PDB entry 8TV0 | X-ray diffraction, 3.10 A resolution | chains D and E of the 5 polymer chains in the assembly

Chain D (and E):
Molecule: XptA2
Organism: Xenorhabdus nematophila
Notes: chain E of this document is another copy of the same molecule, construct and numbering; everything in this record applies to it too
UniProtKB: N1NRW3 (N1NRW3_XENNE); residues 1-2537 here = UniProt positions 1-2537
Amino-acid sequence (2537 residues; numbered 1 to 2537; the number before each row is that of its first residue):
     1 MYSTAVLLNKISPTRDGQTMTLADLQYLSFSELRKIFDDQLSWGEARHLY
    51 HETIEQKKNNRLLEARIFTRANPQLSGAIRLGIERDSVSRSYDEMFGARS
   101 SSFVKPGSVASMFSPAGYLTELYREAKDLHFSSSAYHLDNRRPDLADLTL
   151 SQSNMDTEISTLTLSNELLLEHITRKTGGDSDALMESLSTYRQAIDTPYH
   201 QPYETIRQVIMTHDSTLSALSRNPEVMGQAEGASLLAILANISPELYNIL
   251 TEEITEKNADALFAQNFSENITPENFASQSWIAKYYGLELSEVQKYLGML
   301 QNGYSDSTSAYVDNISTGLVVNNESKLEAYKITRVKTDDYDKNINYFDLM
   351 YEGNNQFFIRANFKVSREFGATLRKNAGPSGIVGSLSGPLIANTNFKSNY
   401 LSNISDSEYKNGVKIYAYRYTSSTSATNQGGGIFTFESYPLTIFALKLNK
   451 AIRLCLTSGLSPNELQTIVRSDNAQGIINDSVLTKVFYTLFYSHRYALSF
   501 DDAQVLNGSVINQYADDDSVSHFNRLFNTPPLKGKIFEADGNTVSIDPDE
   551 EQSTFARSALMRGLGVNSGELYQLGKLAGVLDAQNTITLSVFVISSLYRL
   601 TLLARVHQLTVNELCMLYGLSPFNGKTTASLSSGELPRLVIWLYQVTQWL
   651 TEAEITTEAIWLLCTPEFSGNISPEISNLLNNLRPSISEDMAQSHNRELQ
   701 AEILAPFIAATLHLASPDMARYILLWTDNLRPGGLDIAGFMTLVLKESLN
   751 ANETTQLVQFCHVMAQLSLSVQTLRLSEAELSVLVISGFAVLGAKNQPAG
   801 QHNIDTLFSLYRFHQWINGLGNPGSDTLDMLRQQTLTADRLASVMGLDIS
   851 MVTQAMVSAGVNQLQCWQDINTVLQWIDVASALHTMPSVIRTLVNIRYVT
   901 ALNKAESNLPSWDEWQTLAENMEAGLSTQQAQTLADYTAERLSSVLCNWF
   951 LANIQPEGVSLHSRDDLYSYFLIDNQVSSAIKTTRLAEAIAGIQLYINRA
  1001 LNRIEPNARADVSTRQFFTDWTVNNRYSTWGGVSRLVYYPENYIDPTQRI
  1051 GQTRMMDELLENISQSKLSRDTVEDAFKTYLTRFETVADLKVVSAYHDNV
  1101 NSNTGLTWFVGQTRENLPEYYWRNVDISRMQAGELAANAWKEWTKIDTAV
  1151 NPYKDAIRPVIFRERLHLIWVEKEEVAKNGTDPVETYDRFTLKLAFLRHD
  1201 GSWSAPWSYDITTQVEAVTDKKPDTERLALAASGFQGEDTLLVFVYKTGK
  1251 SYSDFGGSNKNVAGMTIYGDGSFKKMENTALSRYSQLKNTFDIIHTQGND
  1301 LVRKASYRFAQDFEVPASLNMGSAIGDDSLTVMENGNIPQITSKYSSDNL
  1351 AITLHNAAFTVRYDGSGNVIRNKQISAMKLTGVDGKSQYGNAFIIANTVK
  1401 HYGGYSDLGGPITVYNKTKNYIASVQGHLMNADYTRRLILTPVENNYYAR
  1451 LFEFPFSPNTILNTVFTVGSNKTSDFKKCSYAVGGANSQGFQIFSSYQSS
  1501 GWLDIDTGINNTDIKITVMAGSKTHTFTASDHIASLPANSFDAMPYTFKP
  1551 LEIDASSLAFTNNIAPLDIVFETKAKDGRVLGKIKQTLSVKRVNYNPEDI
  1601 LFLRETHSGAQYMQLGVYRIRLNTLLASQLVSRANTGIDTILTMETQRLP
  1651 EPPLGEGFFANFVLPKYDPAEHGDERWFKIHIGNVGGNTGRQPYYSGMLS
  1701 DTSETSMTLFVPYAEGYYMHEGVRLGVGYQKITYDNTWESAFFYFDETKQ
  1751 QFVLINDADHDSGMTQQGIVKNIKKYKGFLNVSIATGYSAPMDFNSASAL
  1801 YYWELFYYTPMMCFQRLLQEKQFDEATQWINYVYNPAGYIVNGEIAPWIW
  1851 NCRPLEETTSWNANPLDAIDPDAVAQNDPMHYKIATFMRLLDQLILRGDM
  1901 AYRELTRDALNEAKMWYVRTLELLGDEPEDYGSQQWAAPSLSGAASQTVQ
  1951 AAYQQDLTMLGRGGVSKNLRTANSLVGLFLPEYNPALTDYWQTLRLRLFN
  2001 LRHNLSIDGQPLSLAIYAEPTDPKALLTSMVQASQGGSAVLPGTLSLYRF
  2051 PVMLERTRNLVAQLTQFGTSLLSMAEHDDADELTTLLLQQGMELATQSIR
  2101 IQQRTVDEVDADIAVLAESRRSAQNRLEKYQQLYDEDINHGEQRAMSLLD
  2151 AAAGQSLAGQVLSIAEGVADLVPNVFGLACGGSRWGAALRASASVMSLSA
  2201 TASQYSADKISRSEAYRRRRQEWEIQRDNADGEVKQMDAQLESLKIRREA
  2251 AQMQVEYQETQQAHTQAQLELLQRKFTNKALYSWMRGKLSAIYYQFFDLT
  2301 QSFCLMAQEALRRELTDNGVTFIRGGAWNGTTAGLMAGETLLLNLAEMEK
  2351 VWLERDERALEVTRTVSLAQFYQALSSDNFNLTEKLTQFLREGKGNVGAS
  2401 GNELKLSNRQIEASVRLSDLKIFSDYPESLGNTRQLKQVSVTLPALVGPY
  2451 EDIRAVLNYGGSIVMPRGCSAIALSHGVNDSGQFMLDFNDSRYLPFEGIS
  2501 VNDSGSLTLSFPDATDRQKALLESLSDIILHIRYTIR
Differences from the reference sequence: conflict His172 (Pro in N1NRW3), Asn343 (His in N1NRW3), Ile344 (Val in N1NRW3), 63 further conflict positions vs the reference (N1NRW3) not listed
Modified residues: Mse1, Mse20, Mse95, Mse112, Mse155, Mse185, Mse211, Mse227, Mse299, Mse350, Mse561, Mse616, Mse691, Mse719, Mse741, Mse764, Mse830, Mse845, Mse851, Mse856, Mse886, Mse922, Mse1055, Mse1056, Mse1130, Mse1265, Mse1276, Mse1321, Mse1333, Mse1378, Mse1430, Mse1544, Mse1613, Mse1644, Mse1698, Mse1707, Mse1719, Mse1764, Mse1792, Mse1811, Mse1812, Mse1888, Mse1900, Mse1915, Mse2030, Mse2053, Mse2074, Mse2092, Mse2146, Mse2196, Mse2237, Mse2253, Mse2285, Mse2306, Mse2336, Mse2348, Mse2465, Mse2485 (selenomethionine; parent Met); Mse1519, Mse1880, Mse1959 (selenomethionine)

Interface between chain D and chain E:
Pairs across the interface - 377 pairs, chain D then chain E:
  Glu84(D) - Asn1372(E)
  Arg85(D) - Gly1427(E)
  Arg85(D) - His1428(E)
  Asp93(D) - His1428(E)
  Asp147(D) - Val365(E)
  Asp147(D) - Asn393(E)  hydrogen bond (backbone-side chain)
  Thr149(D) - Asn345(E)  hydrogen bond
  Thr149(D) - Asn393(E)  hydrogen bond
  Ser825(D) - Pro674(E)
  Ser825(D) - Glu675(E)
  Asp826(D) - Ser669(E)  hydrogen bond
  Asp826(D) - Asn671(E)
  Asp826(D) - Ser673(E)
  Asp829(D) - Asn671(E)
  Asp829(D) - Ile672(E)
  Asp829(D) - Pro674(E)
  Mse830(D) - Ser669(E)
  Mse830(D) - Asn671(E)
  Gln833(D) - Asn671(E)  hydrogen bond
  Arg840(D) - Ser669(E)
  Ser843(D) - Trp661(E)
  Val844(D) - Glu658(E)
  Gly846(D) - Asn612(E)
  Gly846(D) - Glu658(E)
  Asp848(D) - Gly569(E)
  Asp848(D) - Gln573(E)  hydrogen bond
  Ser850(D) - Pro548(E)
  Gln854(D) - Pro548(E)  hydrogen bond (side chain-backbone)
  Gln854(D) - Asp549(E)
  Mse886(D) - Asn567(E)
  Mse886(D) - Ser568(E)
  Mse886(D) - Gly569(E)
  Glu914(D) - Gln552(E)
  Thr917(D) - Gln552(E)
  Thr917(D) - Ser553(E)
  Glu920(D) - Lys533(E)  salt bridge
  Glu920(D) - Thr554(E)
  Glu920(D) - Phe555(E)  hydrogen bond (side chain-backbone)
  Glu920(D) - Ser558(E)
  Asn921(D) - Ser553(E)  hydrogen bond
  Asn921(D) - Arg557(E)  hydrogen bond
  Asn921(D) - Ser558(E)
  Glu923(D) - Leu532(E)
  Glu923(D) - Arg562(E)
  Ala924(D) - Ser558(E)
  Ala924(D) - Mse561(E)  hydrophobic
  Ala924(D) - Arg562(E)
  Leu926(D) - Arg562(E)
  Thr928(D) - Thr529(E)
  Thr928(D) - Pro530(E)
  Ala931(D) - Pro530(E)  hydrophobic
  Ala931(D) - Arg562(E)
  Gln932(D) - Pro530(E)
  Gln1048(D) - His2140(E)
  Leu1060(D) - Arg2144(E)
  Glu1061(D) - Leu2148(E)
  Ser1064(D) - Arg2144(E)  hydrogen bond
  Lys1078(D) - His1199(E)
  Thr1079(D) - Asp1200(E)
  Thr1082(D) - Arg1198(E)
  Thr1082(D) - His1199(E)
  Thr1082(D) - Asp1200(E)  hydrogen bond (side chain-backbone)
  Arg1083(D) - Arg1198(E)
  Glu1085(D) - Arg1165(E)  salt bridge
  Glu1085(D) - His1199(E)  salt bridge
  Arg1114(D) - Arg1163(E)
  Arg1114(D) - Phe1196(E)
  Arg1114(D) - Trp1207(E)
  Arg1114(D) - Gly1269(E)  hydrogen bond (side chain-backbone)
  Glu1115(D) - Arg1198(E)  salt bridge
  Glu1115(D) - Ser1204(E)
  Glu1115(D) - Ala1205(E)  hydrogen bond (side chain-backbone)
  Asn1116(D) - Ala1205(E)
  Asn1116(D) - Pro1206(E)  hydrogen bond (side chain-backbone)
  Asn1116(D) - Trp1207(E)
  Leu1117(D) - Ala1205(E)  hydrophobic
  Glu1175(D) - Asn1179(E)  hydrogen bond
  Val1176(D) - Phe2176(E)  hydrophobic
  Ala1177(D) - Phe2176(E)
  Asn1179(D) - Phe2176(E)
  Asn1179(D) - Gly2177(E)  hydrogen bond (side chain-backbone)
  Asn1179(D) - Cys2180(E)
  Gly1180(D) - Gly2177(E)
  Val1184(D) - Gly1180(E)
  Val1184(D) - Gly2177(E)
  Thr1186(D) - Asn1179(E)
  Arg1198(D) - Val2161(E)
  Ser1628(D) - Arg1163(E)
  Leu1630(D) - His1199(E)
  Val1631(D) - Arg1163(E)
  Val1631(D) - Glu1164(E)
  Val1631(D) - Arg1165(E)
  Ser1632(D) - Glu1164(E)
  Ala1634(D) - His1199(E)
  Asn1635(D) - Glu1164(E)  hydrogen bond (side chain-backbone)
  Glu1645(D) - Asn1320(E)
  Arg1648(D) - Asn1335(E)  hydrogen bond
  Lys1666(D) - Lys1379(E)  hydrogen bond (side chain-backbone)
  Lys1666(D) - Thr1381(E)
  Ser1703(D) - Lys1379(E)
  Glu1704(D) - Ser1540(E)
  Asn1781(D) - Ala1538(E)
  Thr1786(D) - Thr1547(E)
  Gly1787(D) - Asn1356(E)
  Asp1824(D) - Thr1022(E)
  Asp1824(D) - Arg1026(E)  salt bridge
  Pro1836(D) - Asn1002(E)
  Pro1836(D) - Arg1003(E)  hydrogen bond (backbone-side chain)
  Ala1837(D) - Leu1001(E)
  Ala1837(D) - Asn1002(E)
  Gly1838(D) - Arg1003(E)
  Ile1840(D) - Thr1014(E)
  Asn1842(D) - Mse1321(E)  hydrogen bond (side chain-backbone)
  Gly1843(D) - Ser31(E)
  Glu1844(D) - Ser31(E)  hydrogen bond
  Glu1844(D) - Lys35(E)  salt bridge
  Ile1845(D) - Ile1325(E)
  Pro1847(D) - Ser1366(E)
  Ile1849(D) - Arg1003(E)
  Ile1849(D) - Ser1366(E)
  Arg1897(D) - Arg1026(E)
  Arg1907(D) - Glu158(E)  salt bridge
  Arg1907(D) - Lys982(E)
  Arg1907(D) - Thr984(E)
  Asp1908(D) - Tyr1027(E)
  Glu1912(D) - Arg1026(E)  salt bridge
  Lys1914(D) - Tyr968(E)  hydrogen bond
  Lys1914(D) - Asp974(E)  salt bridge
  Mse1915(D) - Asn998(E)
  Mse1915(D) - Asn1025(E)
  Trp1916(D) - Asn1025(E)
  Val1918(D) - Leu995(E)  hydrophobic
  Arg1919(D) - Asn998(E)
  Glu1922(D) - Leu995(E)
  Glu1922(D) - Arg999(E)  salt bridge
  Glu1922(D) - Ile1004(E)
  Glu1929(D) - Leu290(E)
  Gln1934(D) - Gln294(E)  hydrogen bond
  Gln1934(D) - Mse299(E)
  Gln1934(D) - Thr308(E)
  Gln1935(D) - Tyr304(E)
  Gln1935(D) - Thr308(E)
  Ala1937(D) - Thr308(E)
  Ser1940(D) - Asn393(E)
  Arg1970(D) - Asp1433(E)  salt bridge
  Asn1973(D) - Tyr304(E)
  Asn1973(D) - Ser305(E)
  Ser1974(D) - Ser305(E)
  Ser1974(D) - Asp306(E)  hydrogen bond
  Arg2002(D) - Asp965(E)  salt bridge
  Arg2002(D) - Asp974(E)  salt bridge
  Arg2002(D) - Gln976(E)
  Arg2002(D) - Val977(E)
  Arg2002(D) - Ser978(E)  hydrogen bond (backbone-backbone)
  Arg2002(D) - Ile981(E)
  Asn2004(D) - Ala980(E)
  Asn2004(D) - Ile981(E)
  Ile2016(D) - Gln929(E)
  Glu2019(D) - Arg2104(E)  salt bridge
  Leu2026(D) - Gln2266(E)
  Leu2027(D) - Asn818(E)
  Thr2028(D) - Asn818(E)
  Thr2028(D) - Glu2270(E)
  Thr2028(D) - Gln2273(E)  hydrogen bond
  Ser2029(D) - Asn818(E)  hydrogen bond (backbone-side chain)
  Ser2029(D) - Gly821(E)
  Ser2029(D) - Gln2273(E)
  Ser2029(D) - Arg2274(E)  hydrogen bond (backbone-side chain)
  Mse2030(D) - Ser825(E)
  Mse2030(D) - Gln2273(E)
  Mse2030(D) - Asn2278(E)
  Mse2030(D) - Ala2280(E)  hydrophobic
  Val2031(D) - Ser777(E)
  Val2031(D) - Ala779(E)
  Val2031(D) - Glu780(E)
  Val2031(D) - Ser825(E)
  Val2031(D) - Leu828(E)  hydrophobic
  Gln2032(D) - Ala779(E)
  Gln2032(D) - Ser825(E)  hydrogen bond (backbone-side chain)
  Gln2032(D) - Trp2284(E)
  Ala2033(D) - Ala779(E)
  Gln2035(D) - Asp718(E)
  Arg2058(D) - Leu2060(E)
  Leu2072(D) - Mse2074(E)  hydrophobic
  Leu2072(D) - Thr2277(E)
  Leu2072(D) - Mse2285(E)  hydrophobic
  Ala2075(D) - Phe2276(E)  hydrophobic
  Ala2075(D) - Thr2277(E)
  Glu2076(D) - His2077(E)  salt bridge
  Glu2076(D) - Tyr2282(E)  hydrogen bond
  Asp2079(D) - Lys2275(E)
  Asp2079(D) - Phe2276(E)
  Asp2079(D) - Thr2277(E)  hydrogen bond
  Glu2082(D) - Leu2271(E)
  Leu2083(D) - Leu2271(E)  hydrophobic
  Leu2086(D) - Ala2267(E)
  Leu2086(D) - Leu2271(E)  hydrophobic
  Leu2087(D) - Gln2268(E)
  Gln2090(D) - His2264(E)  hydrogen bond (side chain-backbone)
  Gln2090(D) - Ala2267(E)
  Gln2090(D) - Gln2268(E)  hydrogen bond
  Leu2094(D) - Tyr2257(E)
  Leu2094(D) - Thr2260(E)
  Leu2094(D) - Gln2261(E)
  Leu2094(D) - His2264(E)
  Gln2097(D) - Glu2256(E)
  Gln2097(D) - Tyr2257(E)
  Gln2097(D) - Thr2260(E)  hydrogen bond
  Ser2098(D) - Tyr2257(E)
  Arg2100(D) - Mse2253(E)
  Ile2101(D) - Mse2253(E)
  Ile2101(D) - Gln2254(E)
  Arg2104(D) - Ile2246(E)
  Arg2104(D) - Glu2249(E)  salt bridge
  Asp2107(D) - Ile2246(E)
  Glu2108(D) - Ser2243(E)
  Glu2108(D) - Ile2246(E)
  Glu2108(D) - Arg2247(E)  salt bridge
  Ala2111(D) - Ser2243(E)
  Asp2112(D) - Ser2243(E)  hydrogen bond
  Val2115(D) - Ala2239(E)
  Val2115(D) - Gln2240(E)
  Glu2118(D) - Lys2235(E)
  Ser2119(D) - Gln2236(E)  hydrogen bond
  Arg2121(D) - Lys2235(E)
  Ser2122(D) - Gly2232(E)
  Asn2125(D) - Asp2228(E)  hydrogen bond
  Arg2126(D) - Asn2229(E)  hydrogen bond
  Lys2129(D) - Glu2224(E)  salt bridge
  Lys2129(D) - Asp2228(E)  salt bridge
  Tyr2130(D) - Ile2225(E)  hydrophobic
  Leu2133(D) - Arg2218(E)
  Leu2133(D) - Gln2221(E)
  Glu2136(D) - Arg2218(E)  salt bridge
  Asp2137(D) - Arg2218(E)  hydrogen bond (backbone-side chain)
  Asn2139(D) - Glu2214(E)  hydrogen bond
  Asn2139(D) - Arg2218(E)
  Gly2141(D) - Ile2210(E)
  Gly2141(D) - Glu2214(E)
  Glu2142(D) - Glu2214(E)
  Glu2142(D) - Arg2218(E)  salt bridge
  Ala2145(D) - Ala2207(E)
  Ala2145(D) - Ser2211(E)
  Leu2148(D) - Ser2203(E)
  Leu2148(D) - Ser2206(E)
  Leu2148(D) - Ala2207(E)
  Leu2149(D) - Ala2207(E)  hydrophobic
  Ala2152(D) - Ala2200(E)
  Ala2152(D) - Ser2203(E)
  Gln2155(D) - Mse2196(E)
  Gln2155(D) - Ser2199(E)
  Gln2155(D) - Ala2200(E)
  Gln2155(D) - Ser2203(E)  hydrogen bond
  Ser2156(D) - Ala2200(E)
  Leu2162(D) - Leu2189(E)
  Leu2162(D) - Ser2192(E)
  Leu2162(D) - Ala2193(E)
  Ala2165(D) - Leu2189(E)
  Glu2166(D) - Gly2186(E)
  Glu2166(D) - Leu2189(E)
  Glu2166(D) - Arg2190(E)  salt bridge
  Ala2169(D) - Trp2185(E)
  Asp2170(D) - Trp2185(E)  hydrogen bond (side chain-backbone)
  Asp2170(D) - Gly2186(E)  hydrogen bond (side chain-backbone)
  Val2172(D) - Trp2185(E)
  Pro2173(D) - Trp2185(E)  hydrogen bond (backbone-side chain)
  Asn2174(D) - Gly2181(E)
  Asn2174(D) - Gly2182(E)  hydrogen bond (backbone-backbone)
  Asn2174(D) - Ser2183(E)  hydrogen bond (side chain-backbone)
  Asn2174(D) - Trp2185(E)
  Val2175(D) - Cys2180(E)
  Val2175(D) - Gly2182(E)
  Phe2176(D) - Ala2179(E)
  Phe2176(D) - Cys2180(E)  hydrogen bond (backbone-backbone)
  Gly2177(D) - Leu2178(E)
  Leu2178(D) - Leu2178(E)  hydrogen bond (backbone-backbone)
  Ala2179(D) - Ala2179(E)  hydrophobic
  Arg2184(D) - Arg2190(E)
  Arg2190(D) - Arg2190(E)
  Tyr2205(D) - Ala2200(E)
  Tyr2205(D) - Gln2204(E)
  Arg2212(D) - Asp2208(E)  salt bridge
  Arg2212(D) - Ser2211(E)  hydrogen bond
  Arg2219(D) - Arg2218(E)
  Trp2223(D) - Arg2218(E)
  Lys2279(D) - His713(E)
  Ser2283(D) - Ala710(E)
  Ser2283(D) - His713(E)
  Trp2284(D) - Asn678(E)
  Trp2284(D) - Leu679(E)  hydrophobic
  Trp2284(D) - Asn682(E)
  Trp2284(D) - Ala710(E)  hydrophobic
  Arg2286(D) - Ala715(E)  hydrogen bond (side chain-backbone)
  Arg2286(D) - Phe2276(E)
  Gly2287(D) - Pro706(E)
  Gly2287(D) - Ala710(E)
  Lys2288(D) - Asn682(E)
  Ser2290(D) - Pro706(E)
  Ser2290(D) - Pro717(E)
  Ala2291(D) - Pro706(E)  hydrophobic
  Ala2291(D) - Phe707(E)  hydrophobic
  Tyr2294(D) - Glu702(E)  hydrogen bond
  Gly2326(D) - Lys2288(E)
  Ala2327(D) - Lys2288(E)
  Asn2329(D) - Lys2288(E)
  Thr2331(D) - Leu2281(E)
  Thr2331(D) - Trp2284(E)
  Thr2332(D) - Leu2281(E)
  Thr2332(D) - Trp2284(E)
  Thr2332(D) - Mse2285(E)
  Ala2333(D) - Phe2276(E)  hydrophobic
  Leu2335(D) - Mse2285(E)
  Mse2336(D) - Mse2074(E)  hydrophobic
  Mse2336(D) - Mse2285(E)
  Glu2339(D) - Phe2067(E)
  Glu2339(D) - Ile2292(E)
  Thr2340(D) - Lys2288(E)
  Thr2340(D) - Ile2292(E)
  Leu2342(D) - Gln2063(E)
  Leu2342(D) - Phe2067(E)  hydrophobic
  Leu2342(D) - Phe2296(E)
  Leu2343(D) - Gln2295(E)
  Leu2343(D) - Phe2296(E)
  Ala2346(D) - Phe2296(E)  hydrophobic
  Ala2346(D) - Leu2299(E)  hydrophobic
  Glu2347(D) - Gln2295(E)  hydrogen bond
  Glu2347(D) - Leu2299(E)
  Glu2349(D) - Arg2056(E)  salt bridge
  Glu2349(D) - Leu2060(E)
  Glu2349(D) - Phe2303(E)
  Lys2350(D) - Leu2299(E)
  Lys2350(D) - Ser2302(E)  hydrogen bond
  Lys2350(D) - Phe2303(E)
  Trp2352(D) - Tyr2048(E)
  Trp2352(D) - Arg2056(E)
  Leu2353(D) - Phe2303(E)  hydrophobic
  Glu2354(D) - Thr2044(E)
  Glu2354(D) - Arg2467(E)
  Arg2355(D) - Arg2467(E)  hydrogen bond (backbone-side chain)
  Asp2356(D) - Leu2047(E)
  Asp2356(D) - Arg2467(E)  hydrogen bond (backbone-side chain)
  Glu2357(D) - Arg2467(E)
  Glu2357(D) - Gly2468(E)
  Arg2358(D) - Arg2467(E)  hydrogen bond (backbone-backbone)
  Arg2358(D) - Gly2468(E)
  Arg2358(D) - Cys2469(E)
  Arg2358(D) - Gln2483(E)  hydrogen bond
  Arg2358(D) - Asp2490(E)  salt bridge
  Arg2358(D) - Arg2492(E)
  Arg2358(D) - Tyr2493(E)  hydrogen bond (side chain-backbone)
  Arg2358(D) - Pro2495(E)
  Leu2360(D) - Ala2471(E)
  Leu2360(D) - Ile2472(E)  hydrophobic
  Leu2360(D) - Ala2473(E)
  Glu2361(D) - Ala2473(E)
  Glu2361(D) - Gly2482(E)
  Glu2361(D) - Gln2483(E)
  Glu2361(D) - Phe2484(E)  hydrogen bond (side chain-backbone)
  Val2362(D) - Phe2484(E)
  Thr2363(D) - Asp2452(E)
  Thr2363(D) - Ser2475(E)
  Arg2364(D) - Asp2452(E)
  Thr2365(D) - Tyr2450(E)
  Thr2365(D) - Asp2452(E)  hydrogen bond (backbone-side chain)
  Ser2424(D) - Asp2513(E)
  Asp2425(D) - Arg2454(E)  hydrogen bond (backbone-side chain)
  Asp2425(D) - Arg2517(E)  salt bridge
  Tyr2426(D) - Arg2454(E)
  Tyr2426(D) - Ala2455(E)
  Tyr2426(D) - Val2456(E)  hydrophobic
  Tyr2426(D) - Leu2474(E)
  Leu2430(D) - Val2456(E)  hydrophobic
  Lys2437(D) - Phe2484(E)
  Phe2488(D) - Mse2485(E)  hydrophobic
  Ile2529(D) - Tyr2450(E)
  Arg2533(D) - Phe2484(E)
  Tyr2534(D) - Phe2484(E)
Interface residues without a listed pair, chain D (246 interface residues in all): Leu81, Asn154, Pro823, Thr835, Mse845, Leu847, Leu1081, Thr1702, Ser1783, Asn1835, Trp1848, Asn1911, Trp1936, Leu1969, Leu2001, His2003, Gln2010, Pro2023, Pro2051, Leu2054, Glu2093, Ala2158, Gly2159, Ser2163, Leu2198, Tyr2216, Ala2280, Gln2295, Ser2367, Pro2427, Pro2444, Asp2487, Asp2527, Thr2535
Interface residues without a listed pair, chain E (268 interface residues in all): Phe30, Glu289, Gly303, Ser307, Phe363, Ala392, Glu570, Leu662, Ser686, Leu699, Ile703, Thr711, Leu714, Arg775, Glu778, Ser782, Ile817, Gly819, Asn822, Ser969, Thr983, Ala991, Ala1010, Ser1013, Ser1208, Gly1322, Ser1323, Val1332, Gly1367, Leu1380, Ala1432, Thr1460, Ser1535, Asp1542, Mse2053, Mse2092, Thr2096, Arg2100, Arg2121, Arg2184, Ser2197, Thr2201, Ala2250, Leu2269, Lys2279, Leu2289, Mse2306, Gln2410, Ile2453, Leu2494, Pro2512

Summary:
246 residues of chain D face 268 of chain E across their interface, with 63 hydrogen bonds and 26 salt
bridges. Among the polar pairs are Glu920(D)-Lys533(E), Glu1085(D)-Arg1165(E) and Glu1085(D)-His1199(E).
Both chains are XptA2 (Xenorhabdus nematophila). Entry 8TV0 (XptA2 wild type) was determined by X-ray
diffraction together with 8TQE from the same study.
